PDB entry 5DK0 | X-ray diffraction, 2.30 A resolution | chains A and B of the 3 polymer chains in the assembly

Chain A:
Protein: Ig gamma-1 chain C region
Organism: Homo sapiens
Reference sequence: P01857 (IGHG1_HUMAN); residues 221-447 here correspond to UniProt positions 104-330 (UniProt number = residue number - 117)
Amino-acid sequence (227 residues; numbered 221 to 447; the number before each row is that of its first residue):
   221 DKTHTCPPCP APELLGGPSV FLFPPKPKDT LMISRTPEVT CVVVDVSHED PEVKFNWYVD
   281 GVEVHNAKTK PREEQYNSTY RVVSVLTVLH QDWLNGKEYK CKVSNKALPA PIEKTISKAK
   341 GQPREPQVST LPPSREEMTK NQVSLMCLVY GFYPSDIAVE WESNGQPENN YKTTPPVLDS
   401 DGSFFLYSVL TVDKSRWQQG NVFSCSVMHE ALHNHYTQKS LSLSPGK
Unresolved in the structure: 221-236, 444-447
Sequence notes: engineered mutation Ser-349 (Tyr232 in P01857), Glu-356 (Asp239 in P01857), Tyr-370 (Lys253 in P01857), Val-409 (Lys292 in P01857); variant Met-358 (Leu241 in P01857), Met-366 (Thr249 in P01857)
UniProt features mapped onto this chain:
  - glycosylation: Asn-297 (N-linked (GlcNAc...) (complex) asparagine)
Cystine bridges: Cys-261/Cys-321, Cys-367/Cys-425
Glycans and other covalent adducts: glycan linked to Asn-297
From the paper describing this entry:
  - mutagenesis - K409V: decreased binding to AA homodimer

Chain B:
Protein: Ig gamma-1 chain C region
Organism: Homo sapiens
Reference sequence: P01857 (IGHG1_HUMAN); residues 221-447 here correspond to UniProt positions 104-330 (UniProt number = residue number - 117)
Amino-acid sequence (240 residues; numbered 208 to 447; the number before each row is that of its first residue):
   208 HHHHHHHHSG SGSDKTHTCP PCPAPELLGG PSVFLFPPKP KDTLEASRTP EVTCVVVDVS
   268 HEDPEVKFNW YVDGVEVHNA KTKPREEQYN STYRVVSVLT VLHQDWLNGK EYKCKVSNKA
   328 LPAPIEKTIS KAKGQPREPQ VYTLPPSRGD MTKNQVQLTC LVKGFYPSDI AVEWESNGQP
   388 ENNYKTTPPV LDSDGSFFLA SKLTVDKSRW QQGNVFSCSV MHEALHNAYT QKSLSLSPGK
Unresolved in the structure: 208-236, 443-447
Sequence notes: expression tag (208-220); engineered mutation Glu-252 (Met135 in P01857), Ala-253 (Ile136 in P01857), Asp-357 (Glu240 in P01857), Gln-364 (Ser247 in P01857), Ala-407 (Tyr290 in P01857), Ala-435 (His318 in P01857); variant Gly-356 (Asp239 in P01857), Met-358 (Leu241 in P01857)
UniProt features mapped onto this chain:
  - glycosylation: Asn-297 (N-linked (GlcNAc...) (complex) asparagine)
Cystine bridges: Cys-261/Cys-321, Cys-367/Cys-425
Glycans and other covalent adducts: glycan linked to Asn-297

Interface between chain A and chain B:
Pairs across the interface (29; chain A residue first):
  Gln-347(A) with Lys-360(B)
  Ser-349(A) with Ser-354(B)
  Leu-351(A) with Pro-352(B); Thr-366(B)
  Pro-352(A) with Leu-351(B)
  Ser-354(A) with Tyr-349(B)
  Glu-356(A) with Tyr-349(B)
  Glu-357(A) with Tyr-349(B); Lys-370(B), salt bridge
  Ser-364(A) with Lys-370(B)
  Met-366(A) with Leu-351(B), hydrophobic; Leu-368(B), hydrophobic
  Tyr-370(A) with Asp-357(B); Gln-364(B)
  Lys-392(A) with Leu-398(B); Asp-399(B); Phe-405(B)
  Thr-394(A) with Thr-394(B)
  Val-397(A) with Thr-394(B)
  Leu-398(A) with Lys-392(B)
  Asp-399(A) with Lys-392(B); Lys-409(B), salt bridge
  Ser-400(A) with Asn-390(B)
  Phe-405(A) with Lys-392(B); Lys-409(B)
  Tyr-407(A) with Thr-366(B), hydrogen bond; Ala-407(B), hydrophobic; Lys-409(B)
  Val-409(A) with Phe-405(B), hydrophobic
Interface residues without a listed pair, chain A (24 interface residues in all): Pro-353, Gln-362, Leu-368, Asn-390, Pro-395
Interface residues without a listed pair, chain B (24 interface residues in all): Leu-365, Thr-393, Pro-395, Val-397, Ser-400, Ser-408

Overview:
Chain A and chain B each contribute 24 residues to their interface, with 1 hydrogen bond and 2 salt bridges.
Polar pairs include Glu-357(A)/Lys-370(B), Asp-399(A)/Lys-409(B) and Tyr-407(A)/Thr-366(B). From the paper:
K409V of chain A reduces binding to AA homodimer.
Chain A is Ig gamma-1 chain C region and chain B is Ig gamma-1 chain C region, both from Homo sapiens; the
structure, Fc Heterodimer Design 20.8.34 Y349S/T366M/K370Y/K409V + E356G/E357D/S364Q/Y407A, was determined by
X-ray diffraction (same publication as 5DI8, 5DJ0, 5DJ2, 5DJ6, 5DJ8, 5DJA and 10 further entries).
